6M0S - chains C and L of the 15 polymer chains in the assembly; structure by electron microscopy, 3.60 A resolution.

[Chain C]
Protein: V-type proton ATPase subunit c''
From: Saccharomyces cerevisiae (strain ATCC 204508 / S288c)
UniProtKB: P23968 (VATO_YEAST); residues 16-213 here = UniProt positions 16-213
Chain sequence (198 residues; each row starts with the number of its first residue):
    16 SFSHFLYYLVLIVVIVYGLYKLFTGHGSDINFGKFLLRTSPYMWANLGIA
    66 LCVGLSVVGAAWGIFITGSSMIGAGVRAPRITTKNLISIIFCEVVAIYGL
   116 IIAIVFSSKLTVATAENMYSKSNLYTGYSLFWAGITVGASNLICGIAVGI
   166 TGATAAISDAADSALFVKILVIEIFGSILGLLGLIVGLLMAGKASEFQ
Curated features (UniProtKB/Swiss-Prot):
  - site: Glu108 (Essential for proton translocation)
From the paper describing this entry:
  - conformationally variable residues (domain motion): Glu108

[Chain L]
Protein: V-type proton ATPase subunit c
From: Saccharomyces cerevisiae (strain ATCC 204508 / S288c)
UniProtKB: P25515 (VATL1_YEAST); numbering as in UniProt (aligned over 1-159)
Chain sequence (159 residues; each row starts with the number of its first residue):
     1 MTELCPVYAPFFGAIGCASAIIFTSLGAAYGTAKSGVGICATCVLRPDLL
    51 FKNIVPVIMAGIIAIYGLVVSVLVCYSLGQKQALYTGFIQLGAGLSVGLS
   101 GLAAGFAIGIVGDAGVRGSSQQPRLFVGMILILIFAEVLGLYGLIVALLL
   151 NSRATQDVV
Curated features (UniProtKB/Swiss-Prot):
  - site: Glu137 (Essential for proton translocation)

[How chain C and chain L interact]
Pairs across the interface (51):
  Ser55(C) - Leu84(L)
  Tyr57(C) - Tyr85(L)  hydrophobic
  Met58(C) - Phe88(L)  hydrophobic
  Asn61(C) - Phe88(L)  hydrogen bond (side chain-backbone)
  Asn61(C) - Ile89(L)
  Asn61(C) - Gly92(L)
  Ala65(C) - Gly92(L)
  Ala65(C) - Ser96(L)
  Val68(C) - Ser96(L)
  Val68(C) - Ser100(L)
  Gly69(C) - Leu99(L)
  Val72(C) - Ser100(L)
  Val72(C) - Leu139(L)
  Ala75(C) - Leu139(L)  hydrophobic
  Ala76(C) - Ala107(L)
  Ala76(C) - Leu139(L)
  Phe80(C) - Ile110(L)  hydrophobic
  Phe80(C) - Val111(L)  hydrophobic
  Gly83(C) - Ile132(L)
  Ile87(C) - Ala114(L)
  Ile87(C) - Leu125(L)
  Gly90(C) - Gln122(L)
  Gly90(C) - Leu125(L)
  Val91(C) - Gln121(L)
  Val91(C) - Gln122(L)  hydrogen bond (backbone-side chain)
  Pro94(C) - Gln122(L)
  Thr97(C) - Leu125(L)
  Ile104(C) - Phe135(L)  hydrophobic
  Ile105(C) - Phe135(L)  hydrophobic
  Glu108(C) - Phe135(L)
  Glu108(C) - Val138(L)
  Glu108(C) - Tyr142(L)  hydrogen bond
  Ala111(C) - Leu139(L)  hydrophobic
  Ile112(C) - Tyr142(L)  hydrophobic
  Leu115(C) - Tyr142(L)
  Leu115(C) - Val146(L)  hydrophobic
  Ala118(C) - Val146(L)  hydrophobic
  Ile119(C) - Leu149(L)  hydrophobic
  Ser122(C) - Leu150(L)
  Ser122(C) - Arg153(L)  hydrogen bond (backbone-side chain)
  Ser123(C) - Arg153(L)
  Leu125(C) - Tyr85(L)  hydrogen bond (backbone-side chain)
  Leu125(C) - Ile89(L)  hydrophobic
  Leu125(C) - Leu150(L)  hydrophobic
  Leu125(C) - Arg153(L)  hydrogen bond (backbone-side chain)
  Thr126(C) - Tyr85(L)
  Val127(C) - Tyr85(L)  hydrophobic
  Val127(C) - Gln156(L)
  Val127(C) - Asp157(L)
  Ala130(C) - Glu3(L)
  Ala130(C) - Leu4(L)  hydrophobic
Other interface residues (no listed pair), chain C (42 interface residues in all): Leu62, Ile64, Leu70, Val73, Ile79, Met86, Leu101, Ala128, Thr129, Met133, Tyr134
Other interface residues (no listed pair), chain L (37 interface residues in all): Leu95, Ala103, Ala104, Gly115, Arg124, Gly128, Gly143, Ile145, Val158

[In short]
42 residues of chain C face 37 of chain L across their interface, with 6 hydrogen bonds. Among the polar pairs
are Asn61(C)-Phe88(L), Val91(C)-Gln122(L) and Glu108(C)-Tyr142(L). The paper reports conformational
variability at Glu108(C).
Here chain C is V-type proton ATPase subunit c'' and chain L is V-type proton ATPase subunit c, both from
Saccharomyces cerevisiae (strain ATCC 204508 / S288c). Entry 6M0S (3.6A Yeast Vo state3 prime) was determined
by electron microscopy, deposited together with 6M0R.
